7T90 - chains A and B of the 5 polymer chains in the assembly; structure by electron microscopy, 3.32 A resolution.

== Chain A ==
Molecule: Muscarinic acetylcholine receptor M2
Source organism: Homo sapiens
Reference sequence: P08172 (ACM2_HUMAN); the construct has insertions or renumbered stretches relative to UniProt, so the offset changes along the chain: 4-218 = UniProt 4-218; 346-359 = UniProt 219-232; 368-466 = UniProt 368-466
Sequence (353 residues; each row starts with the number of its first residue; note: 127 numbers in that range are skipped by the numbering (no residue carries them; nothing is unmodelled there); numbers below 1 keep their minus sign (Asp-4 is residue -4)):
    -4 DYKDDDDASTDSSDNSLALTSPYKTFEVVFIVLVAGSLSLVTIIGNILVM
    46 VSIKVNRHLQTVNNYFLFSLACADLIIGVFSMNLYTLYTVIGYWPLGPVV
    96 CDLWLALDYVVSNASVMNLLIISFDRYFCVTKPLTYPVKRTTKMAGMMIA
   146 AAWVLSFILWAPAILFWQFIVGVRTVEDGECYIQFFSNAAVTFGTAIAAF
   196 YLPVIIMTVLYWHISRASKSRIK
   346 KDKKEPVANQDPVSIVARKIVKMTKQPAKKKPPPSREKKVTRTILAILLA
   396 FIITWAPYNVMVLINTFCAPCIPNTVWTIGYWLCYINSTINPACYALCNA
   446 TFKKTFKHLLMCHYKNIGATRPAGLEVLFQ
Not modelled in the structure: -4 to 21, 346-378, 415, 459-475
Construct notes: expression tag (-4 to 3, 467-475); conflict Asp6 (Asn in P08172), Asp9 (Asn in P08172); linker (360-367)
Disulfide bonds: Cys96-Cys176
Small-molecule neighbours: acetylcholine (ACH): Asp103, Tyr104, Ser107, Asn108, Trp155, Trp400, Tyr403, Tyr426, Cys429, Tyr430
UniProt features mapped onto this chain:
  - motif (Important for signaling): Asp120 to Tyr122, Asn436 to Tyr440
  - modified residue: Ser359 (Phosphoserine), Thr446 (Phosphothreonine), Thr450 (Phosphothreonine), Thr465 (Phosphothreonine)
What the authors report for this chain:
  - binding site for acetylcholine: Asp103, Tyr104, Tyr403, Asn404, Tyr426
  - conformationally variable residues (side-chain flip): Tyr80, Trp422, Tyr426, Trp427

== Chain B ==
Molecule: Guanine nucleotide-binding protein G(o) subunit alpha
Source organism: Homo sapiens
Reference sequence: P09471 (GNAO_HUMAN); numbering as in UniProt (aligned over 1-354)
Sequence (354 residues; each row starts with the number of its first residue):
     1 MGCTLSAEDKAAVERSKMIEKNLKEDGISAAKDVKLLLLGAGESGKSTIV
    51 KQMKIIHEDGFSGEDVKQYKPVVYSNTIQSLAAIVRAMDTLGIEYGDKER
   101 KADAKMVCDVVSRMEDTEPFSAELLSAMMRLWGDSGIQECFNRSREYQLN
   151 DSAKYYLDSLDRIGAADYQPTEQDILRTRVKTTGIVETHFTFKNLHFRLF
   201 DVGGQRSERKKWIHCFEDVTAIIFCVALSGYDQVLHEDETTNRMHESLML
   251 FDSICNNKFFIDTSIILFLNKKDLFGEKIKKSPLTICFPEYTGPNTYEDA
   301 AAYIQAQFESKNRSPNKEIYCHMTCATDTNNIQVVFDAVTDIIIANNLRG
   351 CGLY
Not modelled in the structure: 1-3, 56-182, 235-240
Construct notes: conflict Asp9 (Glu in P09471), Lys10 (Arg in P09471), Val13 (Leu in P09471), Met18 (Ala in P09471)
UniProt features mapped onto this chain:
  - region: Lys35 to Thr48 (G1 motif), Asp174 to Thr182 (G2 motif), Phe197 to Arg206 (G3 motif), Ile266 to Asp273 (G4 motif), Thr324 to Thr329 (G5 motif)
  - binding site (GTP): Glu43, Lys46, Ser47, Thr48, Ser152, Leu176, Arg177, Thr178, Arg179, Asn270, Asp273, Cys325
  - binding site (Mg(2+)): Ser47, Thr182
  - modified residue: Arg179 (ADP-ribosylarginine), Gln205 (5-glutamyl histamine), Cys351 (ADP-ribosylcysteine)
  - lipidation: Gly2 (N-myristoyl glycine), Cys3 (S-palmitoyl cysteine), Cys351 (S-palmitoyl cysteine)
  - natural variant: Gly40 (G40R: In DEE17 and NEDIM; G40W: Found in a patient with intractable early-onset epilepsy), Ser47 (S47G: In NEDIM), Gln52 (Q52P: Found in a patient with intractable early-onset epilepsy; Q52R: In DEE17), Ile56 (I56T: In NEDIM), Asp174 (D174G: In DEE17), Thr191 to Phe197 (deletion: In DEE17), Gly203 (G203R: In DEE17), Arg209 (R209C: In DEE17 and NEDIM; R209G: In NEDIM; R209H: In NEDIM; R209L: In NEDIM), Ala227 (A227V: In NEDIM), Glu246 (E246G: In NEDIM; E246K: In NEDIM), Ile279 (I279N: In DEE17)
  - mutagenesis: Cys351 (C351A: Strong loss of binding to ADGRG3)

== How chain A and chain B interact ==
Residue-residue contacts (20):
  Arg121(A) - Cys351(B)  hydrogen bond (side chain-backbone)
  Cys124(A) - Asn347(B)
  Val125(A) - Leu348(B)  hydrophobic
  Pro128(A) - Ile344(B)  hydrophobic
  Pro128(A) - Asn347(B)
  Ile209(A) - Leu353(B)  hydrophobic
  Ser215(A) - Asp341(B)
  Ile217(A) - Asp337(B)
  Ile217(A) - Asp341(B)
  Arg381(A) - Asp341(B)  salt bridge
  Arg381(A) - Ala345(B)
  Arg381(A) - Leu348(B)
  Arg381(A) - Tyr354(B)
  Lys384(A) - Tyr354(B)
  Val385(A) - Leu348(B)  hydrophobic
  Thr388(A) - Leu353(B)
  Cys443(A) - Gly352(B)
  Asn444(A) - Arg349(B)
  Asn444(A) - Gly350(B)  hydrogen bond (side chain-backbone)
  Asn444(A) - Gly352(B)
Other interface residues (no listed pair), chain A (16 interface residues in all): Ser213, Lys218, Ile389
Other interface residues (no listed pair), chain B (14 interface residues in all): Glu318, Ile343
Interface features reported in the paper:
  - residue pairs: Arg121(A)-Cys351(B) (backbone contact), Asn444(A)-Arg349(B) (backbone contact), Asn444(A)-Gly350(B) (backbone contact)

== In short ==
16 residues of chain A and 14 residues of chain B are in contact; the contacts include 2 hydrogen bonds and 1
salt bridge. Among the polar pairs are Arg381(A)-Asp341(B), Arg121(A)-Cys351(B) and Asn444(A)-Gly350(B). The
authors report backbone contacts between Arg121(A) and Cys351(B), Asn444(A) and Arg349(B) and Asn444(A) and
Gly350(B). The paper reports a binding site for acetylcholine at Asp103(A), Tyr104(A) and Tyr403(A) among
others; conformational variability at Tyr80(A), Trp422(A) and Tyr426(A) among others.
Chain A is Muscarinic acetylcholine receptor M2 and chain B is Guanine nucleotide-binding protein G(o) subunit
alpha, both from Homo sapiens; the structure, Cryo-EM structure of ACh-bound M2R-Go signaling complex in S2
state, was determined by electron microscopy, deposited together with 7T8X, 7T94 and 7T96.
